9CPO - chains A and C of the 6 polymer chains in the assembly; structure by electron microscopy, 3.50 A resolution.

# Chain A
Protein: RNA-directed RNA polymerase nsp12
Source organism: Infectious bronchitis virus
Notes: EC 2.7.7.48, 2.7.7.50
UniProtKB: P0C6Y3 (R1AB_IBVM); residues 8-937 here correspond to UniProt positions 3938-4867 (UniProt number = residue number + 3930)
Sequence (930 residues; numbered 8 to 937; the number before each row is that of its first residue):
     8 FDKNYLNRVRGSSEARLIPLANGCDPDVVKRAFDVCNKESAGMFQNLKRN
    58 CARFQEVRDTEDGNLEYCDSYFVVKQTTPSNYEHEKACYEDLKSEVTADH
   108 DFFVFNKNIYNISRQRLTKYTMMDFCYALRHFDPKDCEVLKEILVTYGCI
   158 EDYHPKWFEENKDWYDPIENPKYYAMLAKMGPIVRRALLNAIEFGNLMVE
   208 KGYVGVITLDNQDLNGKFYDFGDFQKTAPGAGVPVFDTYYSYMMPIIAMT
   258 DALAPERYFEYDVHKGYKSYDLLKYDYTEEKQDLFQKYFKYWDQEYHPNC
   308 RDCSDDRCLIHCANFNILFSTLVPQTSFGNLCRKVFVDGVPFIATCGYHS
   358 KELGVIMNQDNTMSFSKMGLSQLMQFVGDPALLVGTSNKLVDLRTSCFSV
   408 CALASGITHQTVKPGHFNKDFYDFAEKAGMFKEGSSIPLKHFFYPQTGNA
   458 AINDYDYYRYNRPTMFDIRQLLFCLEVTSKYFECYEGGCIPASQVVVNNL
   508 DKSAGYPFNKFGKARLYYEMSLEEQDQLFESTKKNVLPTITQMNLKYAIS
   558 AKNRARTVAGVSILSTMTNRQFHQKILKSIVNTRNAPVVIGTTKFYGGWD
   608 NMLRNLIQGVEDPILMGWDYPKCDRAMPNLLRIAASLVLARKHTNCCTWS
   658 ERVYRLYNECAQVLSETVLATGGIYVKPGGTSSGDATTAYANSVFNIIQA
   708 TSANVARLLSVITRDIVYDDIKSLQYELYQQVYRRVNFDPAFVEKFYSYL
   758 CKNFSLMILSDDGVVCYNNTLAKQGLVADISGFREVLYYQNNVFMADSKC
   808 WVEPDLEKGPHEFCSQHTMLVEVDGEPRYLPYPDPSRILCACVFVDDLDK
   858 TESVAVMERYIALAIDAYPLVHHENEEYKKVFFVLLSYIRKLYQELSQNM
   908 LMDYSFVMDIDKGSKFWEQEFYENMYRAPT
Ion coordination: Zn2+ site 1: His304, Cys310, Cys315, Cys319; Zn2+ site 2: Cys496, His650, Cys653, Cys654
UniProt features mapped onto this chain:
  - region: Thr590 to Pro628 (RdRp Palm N-ter)
  - active site: Ser767, Asp768, Asp769
  - binding site (Zn(2+)): His304, Cys310, Cys315, Cys319, Cys496, His650, Cys653, Cys654
What the authors report for this chain:
  - conformationally variable residues (loop rearrangement): Arg264 to Asp278
  - contacts within the chain: Glu263-Lys294 (salt bridge), Tyr274-Tyr277 (pi stacking)
  - mutagenesis - Y268S, H271R: decreased catalytic activity
  - mutagenesis - Y268S, H271R: decreased binding to RNA

# Chain C
Protein: Non-structural protein 7
Source organism: Infectious bronchitis virus
UniProtKB: P0C6Y3 (R1AB_IBVM); residues 2-73 here correspond to UniProt positions 3383-3454 (UniProt number = residue number + 3381)
Sequence (72 residues; each row starts with the number of its first residue):
     2 KLSDVKCTTVVLMQLLTKLNVEANSKMHAYLVELHNKILASDDVGECMDN
    52 LLGMLITLFCIDSTIDLGEYCD

# Chain A / chain C interface
Contacting residue pairs (17):
  Thr418(A) with Glu23(C)
  Pro421(A) with Met14(C), hydrophobic; Gln15(C)
  His423(A) with Gln15(C)
  Phe424(A) with Cys8(C), hydrophobic
  Tyr429(A) with Asp5(C), hydrogen bond
  Leu446(A) with Ser4(C); Cys8(C), hydrophobic
  Phe449(A) with Lys7(C); Leu40(C), hydrophobic
  Tyr451(A) with Asn37(C); Leu40(C), hydrophobic
  Pro452(A) with His36(C); Asn37(C)
  Gln453(A) with His29(C)
  Asn560(A) with Asn37(C), hydrogen bond
  Phe851(A) with Val11(C), hydrophobic
Also at the interface, not in a pair above, chain A (16 interface residues in all): Gly422, Phe438, Phe450, Thr454
Also at the interface, not in a pair above, chain C (15 interface residues in all): Thr18, Ala30, Val33

# Overview
Chain A and chain C form an interface of 16 and 15 residues respectively; the contacts include 2 hydrogen
bonds. Polar contacts include Tyr429(A)-Asp5(C) and Asn560(A)-Asn37(C). Curated annotation (UniProt) lists 3
active-site residues and 8 Zn2+-binding residues on chain A. From the paper: Y268S and H271R of chain A reduce
catalytic activity; conformational variability at Arg264(A).
Here chain A is RNA-directed RNA polymerase nsp12 and chain C is Non-structural protein 7, both from
Infectious bronchitis virus. Entry 9CPO (Infectious bronchitis virus core polymerase complex) was determined
by electron microscopy.
